PDB entry 6VM1 | electron microscopy, 7.90 A resolution (low resolution: residue-level contacts below are approximate; hydrogen-bond / salt-bridge calls are withheld) | chains C and E of the 26 polymer chains in the assembly

# Chain C
Name: ATP synthase subunit alpha, chloroplastic
From: Spinacia oleracea
Notes: EC 7.1.2.2
UniProt: P06450 (ATPA_SPIOL); numbering as in UniProt (aligned over 1-507)
Chain sequence (507 residues; row label = number of the first residue in the row):
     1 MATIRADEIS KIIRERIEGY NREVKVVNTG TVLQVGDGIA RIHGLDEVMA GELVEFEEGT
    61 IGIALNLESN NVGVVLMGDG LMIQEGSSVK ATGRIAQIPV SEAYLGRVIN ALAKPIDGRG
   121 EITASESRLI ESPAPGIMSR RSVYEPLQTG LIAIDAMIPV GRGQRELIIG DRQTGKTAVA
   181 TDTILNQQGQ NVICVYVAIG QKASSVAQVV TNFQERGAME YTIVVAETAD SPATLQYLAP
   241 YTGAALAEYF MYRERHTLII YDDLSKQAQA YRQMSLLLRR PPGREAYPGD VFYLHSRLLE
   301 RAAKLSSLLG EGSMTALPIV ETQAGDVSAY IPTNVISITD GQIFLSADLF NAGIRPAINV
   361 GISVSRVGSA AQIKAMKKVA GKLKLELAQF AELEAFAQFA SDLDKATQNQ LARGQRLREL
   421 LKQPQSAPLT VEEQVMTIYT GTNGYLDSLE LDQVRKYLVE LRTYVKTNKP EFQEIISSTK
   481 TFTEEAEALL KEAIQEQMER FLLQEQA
Unresolved in the structure: 1-2, 504-507
Swiss-Prot annotation at these positions:
  - binding site (ATP): Gly-170 to Thr-177
  - site: Ser-363 (Required for activity)

# Chain E
Name: ATP synthase subunit beta, chloroplastic
From: Spinacia oleracea
Notes: EC 7.1.2.2
UniProt: P00825 (ATPB_SPIOL); residue numbers follow UniProt; this construct covers 1-498
Chain sequence (498 residues; row label = number of the first residue in the row):
     1 MRINPTTSDP GVSTLEKKNL GRIAQIIGPV LDVAFPPGKM PNIYNALIVK GRDTAGQPMN
    61 VTCEVQQLLG NNRVRAVAMS ATDGLTRGME VIDTGAPLSV PVGGATLGRI FNVLGEPVDN
   121 LGPVDTRTTS PIHRSAPAFT QLDTKLSIFE TGIKVVDLLA PYRRGGKIGL FGGAGVGKTV
   181 LIMELINNIA KAHGGVSVFG GVGERTREGN DLYMEMKESG VINEQNIAES KVALVYGQMN
   241 EPPGARMRVG LTALTMAEYF RDVNEQDVLL FIDNIFRFVQ AGSEVSALLG RMPSAVGYQP
   301 TLSTEMGSLQ ERITSTKEGS ITSIQAVYVP ADDLTDPAPA TTFAHLDATT VLSRGLAAKG
   361 IYPAVDPLDS TSTMLQPRIV GEEHYEIAQR VKETLQRYKE LQDIIAILGL DELSEEDRLT
   421 VARARKIERF LSQPFFVAEV FTGSPGKYVG LAETIRGFQL ILSGELDSLP EQAFYLVGNI
   481 DEATAKAMNL EMESKLKK
Unresolved in the structure: 1-16, 495-498
Swiss-Prot annotation at these positions:
  - binding site (ATP): Gly-172 to Thr-179

# Interface between chain C and chain E
Contacting residue pairs (17):
  Val-48(C) / Leu-85(E)
  Val-48(C) / Thr-86(E)
  Val-48(C) / Arg-87(E)
  Met-49(C) / Gly-84(E)
  Met-49(C) / Leu-85(E)
  Ala-50(C) / Asp-83(E)
  Ala-50(C) / Gly-84(E)
  Ala-50(C) / Leu-85(E)
  Asn-66(C) / Ile-26(E)
  Asn-66(C) / Ile-27(E)
  Leu-67(C) / Gln-25(E)
  Leu-67(C) / Ile-26(E)
  Glu-68(C) / Gln-25(E)
  Ser-69(C) / Gln-25(E)
  Ile-137(C) / Asn-210(E)
  Met-138(C) / Val-118(E)
  Tyr-293(C) / Met-239(E)
Also at the interface, not in a pair above, chain C (13 interface residues in all): Arg-284, Asp-290, Ser-328
Also at the interface, not in a pair above, chain E (17 interface residues in all): Ala-24, Gly-28, Asp-119, Glu-284, Val-296, Ala-331

# Summary
13 residues of chain C and 17 residues of chain E are in contact. Curated annotation (UniProt) lists 8
ATP-binding residues on chain C; 8 ATP-binding residues on chain E.
Chain C is ATP synthase subunit alpha, chloroplastic and chain E is ATP synthase subunit beta, chloroplastic,
both from Spinacia oleracea; the structure, Chloroplast ATP synthase (C3, CF1FO), was determined by electron
microscopy, deposited together with 6VM4, 6VMB, 6VMD, 6VMG, 6VOF, 6VOG and 8 further entries.
